PDB entry 7EL1 | X-ray diffraction, 2.22 A resolution | chains A and C of the 5 polymer chains in the assembly

== Chain A ==
Protein: CRISPR-associated endonuclease Cas9
Organism: Staphylococcus aureus
Notes: EC 3.1.-.-
UniProtKB: J7RUA5 (CAS9_STAAU); residues 1-1053 here = UniProt positions 1-1053
Sequence (1053 residues; numbered 1 to 1053; the number before each row is that of its first residue):
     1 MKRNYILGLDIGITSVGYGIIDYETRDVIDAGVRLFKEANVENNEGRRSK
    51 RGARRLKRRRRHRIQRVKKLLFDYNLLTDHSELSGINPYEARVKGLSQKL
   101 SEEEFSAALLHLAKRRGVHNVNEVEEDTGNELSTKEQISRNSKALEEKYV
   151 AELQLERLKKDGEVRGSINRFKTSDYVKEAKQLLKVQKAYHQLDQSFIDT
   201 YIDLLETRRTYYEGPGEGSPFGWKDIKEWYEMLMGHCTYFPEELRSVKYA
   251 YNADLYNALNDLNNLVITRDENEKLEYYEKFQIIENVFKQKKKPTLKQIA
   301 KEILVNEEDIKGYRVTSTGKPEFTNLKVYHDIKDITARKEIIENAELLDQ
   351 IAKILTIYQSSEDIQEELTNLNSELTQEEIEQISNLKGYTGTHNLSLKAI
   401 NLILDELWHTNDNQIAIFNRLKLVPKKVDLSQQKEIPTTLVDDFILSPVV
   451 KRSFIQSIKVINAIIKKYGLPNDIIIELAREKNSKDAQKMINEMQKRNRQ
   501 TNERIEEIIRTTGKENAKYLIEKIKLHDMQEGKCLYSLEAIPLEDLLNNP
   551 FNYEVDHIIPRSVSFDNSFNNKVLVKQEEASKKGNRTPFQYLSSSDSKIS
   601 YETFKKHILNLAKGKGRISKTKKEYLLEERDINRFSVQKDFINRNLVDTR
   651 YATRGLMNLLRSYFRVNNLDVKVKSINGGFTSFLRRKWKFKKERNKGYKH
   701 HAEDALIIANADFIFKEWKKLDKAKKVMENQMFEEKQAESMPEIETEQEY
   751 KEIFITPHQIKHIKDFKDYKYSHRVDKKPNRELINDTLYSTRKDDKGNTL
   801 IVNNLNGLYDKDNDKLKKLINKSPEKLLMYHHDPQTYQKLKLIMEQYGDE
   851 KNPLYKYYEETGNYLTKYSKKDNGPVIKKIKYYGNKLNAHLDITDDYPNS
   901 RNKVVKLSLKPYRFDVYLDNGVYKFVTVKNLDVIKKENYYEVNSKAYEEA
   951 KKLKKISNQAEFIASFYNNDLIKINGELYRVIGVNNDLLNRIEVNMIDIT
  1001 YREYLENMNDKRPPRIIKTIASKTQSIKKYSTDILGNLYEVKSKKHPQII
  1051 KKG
Disordered / not traced: 1-2, 725-741, 1053
Sequence notes: engineered mutation Ala580 (Asn in J7RUA5), Ala946 (Cys in J7RUA5)
Swiss-Prot annotation at these positions:
  - region (PAM substrate-binding): Tyr882 to Ala889, Asn985 to Glu993
  - active site: Asp10 (For RuvC-like nuclease domain), His557 (Proton acceptor for HNH nuclease domain)
  - binding site (Mg(2+)): Asp10, Glu477, Glu481, His701
  - binding site (RNA): Tyr789
  - mutagenesis: Asp10 (D10A: Target DNA not cleaved), Glu477 (E477A: Target DNA not cleaved), His557 (H557A: Target DNA not cleaved), His701 (H701A: Target DNA not cleaved), Asp704 (D704A: Target DNA not cleaved), Thr787 (T787A: 60% target DNA cleaved), Asn985 (N985A: 40% target DNA cleaved), Asn986 (N986A: 75% target DNA cleaved), Arg991 (R991A: 20% target DNA cleaved), Glu993 (E993A: 50% target DNA cleaved), Arg1015 (R1015A: 5% target DNA cleaved)
What the authors report for this chain:
  - binding site for the 28-nt DNA strand (chain C): Arg617
  - binding site for the 73-nt RNA strand: Lys485, Lys489
  - catalytic residues: Asp556, His557
  - contacts within the chain: Lys485-Asp486, Asp486-Lys489

== Chain C ==
Molecule: 28-nt DNA strand
Sequence (28 nucleotides; numbered 1 to 28; the number before each row is that of its first residue):
     1 CTATTCAAGCCAAGCGCACCTAATTTCC

== Chain A / chain C interface ==
Pairs across the interface (56; chain A residue first):
  Asn120(A) - DG14(C)  sugar contact
  Leu132(A) - DA12(C)  sugar contact
  Ser133(A) - DA13(C)  hydrogen bond to the phosphate
  Thr134(A) - DA12(C)  hydrogen bond to the phosphate
  Thr134(A) - DA13(C)  hydrogen bond to the phosphate
  Lys135(A) - DA13(C)  hydrogen bond to the phosphate
  Lys135(A) - DG14(C)  salt bridge to the phosphate
  Tyr211(A) - DG14(C)  base contact
  Tyr211(A) - DC15(C)  base contact
  Tyr211(A) - DG16(C)  sugar contact
  Trp229(A) - DG16(C)  sugar contact
  Tyr230(A) - DG16(C)  phosphate contact
  Tyr230(A) - DC17(C)  hydrogen bond to the phosphate
  Leu233(A) - DG16(C)  base contact
  Leu233(A) - DC17(C)  sugar contact
  Leu233(A) - DA18(C)  sugar contact
  Met234(A) - DC17(C)  phosphate contact
  Gly235(A) - DA18(C)  hydrogen bond to the phosphate
  Arg245(A) - DA18(C)  salt bridge to the phosphate
  Arg245(A) - DC19(C)  salt bridge to the phosphate
  Asn264(A) - DT26(C)  sugar contact
  Gly312(A) - DT25(C)  phosphate contact
  Tyr313(A) - DT25(C)  sugar contact
  Arg314(A) - DT25(C)  base contact
  Val315(A) - DT24(C)  sugar contact
  Gln359(A) - DG16(C)  sugar contact
  Thr390(A) - DG16(C)  phosphate contact
  Thr390(A) - DC17(C)  phosphate contact
  Gly391(A) - DC17(C)  hydrogen bond to the phosphate
  Thr392(A) - DA18(C)  hydrogen bond to the phosphate
  Asn413(A) - DT26(C)  hydrogen bond to the base
  Asn413(A) - DC27(C)  hydrogen bond to the sugar
  Ile415(A) - DC27(C)  base contact
  Ile415(A) - DC28(C)  sugar contact
  Ala416(A) - DC28(C)  phosphate contact
  Asn419(A) - DC28(C)  phosphate contact
  Leu446(A) - DC20(C)  sugar contact
  Arg617(A) - DA23(C)  sugar contact
  Lys620(A) - DA23(C)  phosphate contact
  Tyr651(A) - DC20(C)  phosphate contact
  Arg654(A) - DT21(C)  salt bridge to the phosphate
  Asn785(A) - DA8(C)  sugar contact
  Asn785(A) - DG9(C)  phosphate contact
  Asp786(A) - DG9(C)  hydrogen bond to the phosphate
  Thr787(A) - DA8(C)  sugar contact
  Thr787(A) - DG9(C)  hydrogen bond to the phosphate
  Tyr789(A) - DA8(C)  sugar contact
  Lys815(A) - DC6(C)  salt bridge to the phosphate
  Lys815(A) - DA7(C)  phosphate contact
  Tyr882(A) - DC6(C)  phosphate contact
  Tyr882(A) - DA7(C)  hydrogen bond to the phosphate
  Arg991(A) - DT2(C)  hydrogen bond to the base
  Arg1012(A) - DA3(C)  phosphate contact
  Pro1013(A) - DA3(C)  sugar contact
  Pro1013(A) - DT4(C)  base contact
  Thr1019(A) - DC1(C)  sugar contact
Other interface residues (no listed pair), chain A (47 interface residues in all): Lys50, Val121, Thr356, Glu782, Asn803, Arg1015, Ile1017
Other interface residues (no listed pair), chain C (26 interface residues in all): DT5, DC11

== Overview ==
Chain A and chain C form an interface of 47 and 26 residues respectively, with 14 hydrogen bonds and 5 salt
bridges. Among the polar pairs are Asn413(A)-DT26(C), Arg991(A)-DT2(C) and Asn413(A)-DC27(C). From the paper:
catalytic residues Asp556(A) and His557(A); a binding site for the 73-nt RNA strand at Lys485(A) and
Lys489(A).
Here chain A is CRISPR-associated endonuclease Cas9 (Staphylococcus aureus) and chain C is a 28-nt DNA strand.
Entry 7EL1 (Structure of a protein from bacteria) was determined by X-ray diffraction.
